3UTX - chain A; structure by X-ray diffraction, 2.47 A resolution.

== Chain A ==
Molecule: Bacteriorhodopsin
Source organism: Halobacterium sp
UniProtKB: P02945 (BACR_HALSA); residues 1-249 here correspond to UniProt positions 14-262 (UniProt number = residue number + 13)
Chain sequence (249 residues; row label = number of the first residue in the row):
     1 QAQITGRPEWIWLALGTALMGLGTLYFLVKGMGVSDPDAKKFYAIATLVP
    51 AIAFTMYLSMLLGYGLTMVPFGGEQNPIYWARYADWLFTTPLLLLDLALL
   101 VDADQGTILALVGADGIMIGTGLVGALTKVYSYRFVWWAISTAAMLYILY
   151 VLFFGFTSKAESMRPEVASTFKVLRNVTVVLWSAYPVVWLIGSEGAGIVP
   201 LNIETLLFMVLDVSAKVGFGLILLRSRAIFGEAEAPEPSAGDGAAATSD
Disordered / not traced: 1-4, 232-249
Sequence notes: engineered mutation A46 (Thr59 in P02945)
Covalent attachments: retinal (RET) linked to K216
Residues lining bound ligands: retinal (RET): Y83, W86, T89, T90, L93, M118, I119, G122, W138, S141, T142, M145, W182, Y185, P186, W189, D212, A215
Swiss-Prot annotation at these positions:
  - site: D85 (Primary proton acceptor)
  - modified residue: Q1 (Pyrrolidone carboxylic acid), K216 (N6-(retinylidene)lysine)
Reported in the primary citation:
  - mutagenesis - T46A (3.0 kcal/mol): decreased stability

== In short ==
Retinal is covalently linked to K216. The paper reports that T46A reduces stability.
Chain A is Bacteriorhodopsin (Halobacterium sp); the structure, Crystal structure of bacteriorhodopsin mutant
T46A, was determined by X-ray diffraction together with 3UTV, 3UTW and 3UTY from the same study.
